3L8F - chain A; structure by X-ray diffraction, 1.79 A resolution.

Chain A:
Protein: D, D-heptose 1,7-bisphosphate phosphatase
Organism: Escherichia coli
Notes: EC 3.1.3.-
Reference sequence: P63228 (GMHB_ECOLI); residues 1-187 here = UniProt positions 1-187
Amino-acid sequence (187 residues; row label = number of the first residue in the row):
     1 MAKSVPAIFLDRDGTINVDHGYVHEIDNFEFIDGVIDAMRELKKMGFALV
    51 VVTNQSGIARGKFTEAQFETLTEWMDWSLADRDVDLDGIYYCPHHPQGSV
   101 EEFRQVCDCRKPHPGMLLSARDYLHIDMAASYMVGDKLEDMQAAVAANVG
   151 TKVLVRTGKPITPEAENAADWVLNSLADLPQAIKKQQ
Disordered / not traced: 1-3, 187
Modified residues: Mse1 (selenomethionine); Mse39, Mse45, Mse75, Mse116, Mse128, Mse133, Mse141 (selenomethionine; parent Met)
Ion coordination: Mg2+: Asp11, Asp13, Asp136 (together with phosphate ion); Zn2+: Cys92, His94, Cys107, Cys109
Curated features (UniProtKB/Swiss-Prot):
  - active site: Asp11 (Nucleophile), Asp13 (Proton donor)
  - binding site (substrate): Asp11 to Asp13, Asp19 to Tyr22, Thr53 to Ser56, Arg110, Lys111, Lys137
  - binding site (Mg(2+)): Asp11, Asp13, Asp136, Lys137
  - binding site (Zn(2+)): Cys92, His94, Cys107, Cys109
  - site: Thr53 (Stabilizes the phosphoryl group), Arg110 (Contributes to substrate recognition), Lys111 (Stabilizes the phosphoryl group)
From the paper describing this entry:
  - catalytic residues: Asp11, Asp13, Thr53, Lys111, Asp136
  - contacts within the chain: Asp13-Asn17
  - binding site for phosphate ion: Asp13, Thr53, Lys111
  - Mg2+ coordination: Asp11, Asp13, Asp136, Lys137
  - conformationally variable residues (side-chain flip): Asp11
  - specificity-determining residues: Arg110 (from molecular simulation)
  - mutagenesis - H94A: abolished expression
  - mutagenesis - C92A, C107A, C109A: decreased catalytic activity on alpha
  - mutagenesis - R110A: abolished catalytic activity on heptose-1alpha,7-bisphosphate

In short:
Asp11, Asp13 and Asp136 coordinate Mg2+. Curated annotation (UniProt) lists active-site residues Asp11 and
Asp13, 14 substrate-binding residues, 4 Mg2+-binding residues and 4 Zn2+-binding residues. The paper reports
catalytic residues Asp11, Asp13 and Thr53 among others; C92A, C107A and C109A reduce catalytic activity on
alpha; 5 substitutions were tested in all.
Chain A is D, D-heptose 1,7-bisphosphate phosphatase (Escherichia coli); the structure, Crystal Structure of
D,D-heptose 1.7-bisphosphate phosphatase from E. Coli complexed with magnesium and phosphate, was determined
by X-ray diffraction, deposited together with 3L8E, 3L8G and 3L8H.
